2BF7 - chains A and D of the 4 polymer chains in the assembly; structure by X-ray diffraction, 2.40 A resolution.

== Chain A (and D) ==
Name: Pteridine reductase 1
Source organism: Leishmania major
Notes: EC 1.5.1.33; chain D of this document is another copy of the same molecule, construct and numbering; everything in this record applies to it too
UniProtKB: Q01782 (PTR1_LEIMA); numbering as in UniProt (aligned over 1-288)
Sequence (288 residues; row label = number of the first residue in the row):
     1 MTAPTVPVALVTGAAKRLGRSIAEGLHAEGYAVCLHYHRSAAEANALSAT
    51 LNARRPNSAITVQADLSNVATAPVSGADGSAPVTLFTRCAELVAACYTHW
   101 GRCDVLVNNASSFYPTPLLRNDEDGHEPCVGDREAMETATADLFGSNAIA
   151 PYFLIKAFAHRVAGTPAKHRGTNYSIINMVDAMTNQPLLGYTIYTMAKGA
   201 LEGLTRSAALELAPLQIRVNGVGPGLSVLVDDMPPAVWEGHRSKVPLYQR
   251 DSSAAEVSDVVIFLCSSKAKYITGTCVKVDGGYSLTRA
Not modelled in the structure: 1-5, 74-80, 120-130 (chain D: 1-4, 74-81, 121-132, 231-241)
Residues lining bound ligands:
  - 7,8-dihydrobiopterin (HBI): Arg-17, Ser-111, Ser-112, Phe-113, Asp-181, Leu-188, Tyr-194, Gly-225, Leu-226, Ser-227, Leu-229
  - NADP (NAP; NADP nicotinamide-adenine-dinucleotide phosphate): Gly-13, Lys-16, Arg-17, Leu-18, Gly-19, His-36, Tyr-37, His-38, Arg-39, Ser-40, Ala-64, Asp-65, Leu-66, Ser-67, Asn-109, Ala-110, Ser-111, Ser-112, Asp-142, Ser-146, Asn-147, Met-179, Val-180, Asp-181, Tyr-194, Lys-198, Pro-224, Gly-225, Leu-226, Ser-227
Curated features (UniProtKB/Swiss-Prot):
  - active site: Tyr-194 (Proton acceptor)
  - binding site (substrate): Ser-175

== How chain A and chain D interact ==
Pairs across the interface (32):
  Met-183(A) / Arg-287(D)  hydrogen bond (backbone-side chain)
  Asn-185(A) / Leu-285(D)
  Gln-186(A) / Gln-186(D)
  Gln-186(A) / Ser-284(D)
  Gln-186(A) / Leu-285(D)
  Gln-186(A) / Thr-286(D)  hydrogen bond (side chain-backbone)
  Gln-186(A) / Arg-287(D)  hydrogen bond (backbone-side chain)
  Pro-187(A) / Leu-285(D)
  Pro-187(A) / Arg-287(D)
  Leu-188(A) / Arg-287(D)
  Lys-244(A) / Ala-288(D)  hydrogen bond (side chain-backbone)
  Tyr-283(A) / Arg-287(D)
  Tyr-283(A) / Ala-288(D)  hydrogen bond (side chain-backbone)
  Ser-284(A) / Gln-186(D)
  Leu-285(A) / Gln-186(D)
  Leu-285(A) / Pro-187(D)
  Thr-286(A) / Gln-186(D)  hydrogen bond (backbone-side chain)
  Thr-286(A) / Thr-286(D)
  Thr-286(A) / Arg-287(D)
  Thr-286(A) / Ala-288(D)  hydrogen bond (side chain-backbone)
  Arg-287(A) / Met-183(D)  hydrogen bond (side chain-backbone)
  Arg-287(A) / Gln-186(D)  hydrogen bond (side chain-backbone)
  Arg-287(A) / Pro-187(D)
  Arg-287(A) / Leu-188(D)
  Arg-287(A) / Tyr-283(D)
  Arg-287(A) / Thr-286(D)
  Arg-287(A) / Arg-287(D)
  Arg-287(A) / Ala-288(D)
  Ala-288(A) / Lys-244(D)
  Ala-288(A) / Tyr-283(D)  hydrogen bond (backbone-side chain)
  Ala-288(A) / Thr-286(D)  hydrogen bond (backbone-side chain)
  Ala-288(A) / Arg-287(D)
Also at the interface, not in a pair above, chain D (12 interface residues in all): Asn-185

== Summary ==
Chain A and chain D each contribute 12 residues to their interface; the contacts include 11 hydrogen bonds.
Polar contacts include Met-183(A)/Arg-287(D), Gln-186(A)/Thr-286(D) and Gln-186(A)/Arg-287(D). Bound to chain
A: NADP and 7,8-dihydrobiopterin. From UniProt: active-site residue Tyr-194(A) and substrate-binding residue
Ser-175(A) on chain A.
Both chains are Pteridine reductase 1 (Leishmania major). Entry 2BF7 (Leishmania major pteridine reductase 1
in complex with NADP and biopterin) was determined by X-ray diffraction (same publication as 2BFA, 2BFM, 2BFO
and 2BFP).
